Entry 5KH9 (X-ray diffraction, 1.07 A resolution); this record covers chain A.

# Chain A
Name: Histone deacetylase 6
Source organism: Homo sapiens
Notes: EC 3.5.1.98
UniProt: Q9UBN7 (HDAC6_HUMAN); residue numbers follow UniProt; this construct covers 1109-1213
Sequence (107 residues; row label = number of the first residue in the row):
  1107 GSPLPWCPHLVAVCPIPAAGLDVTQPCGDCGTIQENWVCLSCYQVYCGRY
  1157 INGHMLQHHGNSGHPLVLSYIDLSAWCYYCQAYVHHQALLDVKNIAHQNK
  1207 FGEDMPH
Not modelled in the structure: 1107-1108, 1209-1213
Construct notes: expression tag (1107-1108)
Metal / ion sites: Zn2+ site 1: Cys-1113, His-1115, Cys-1183, Cys-1186; Zn2+ site 2: Cys-1133, Cys-1136, Cys-1153, His-1160; Zn2+ site 3: Cys-1145, His-1164, His-1170; Na+: Tyr-1156, Ile-1157
Ligand contacts: 6T5 (6-methyl-5-[(4-propan-2-ylphenyl)amino]-2H-1,2,4-triazin-3-one): Trp-1143, Arg-1155, Trp-1182, Tyr-1189

# Overview
Bound to chain A: compound 6T5. The Zn2+ site 1 is built by Cys-1113, His-1115, Cys-1183 and Cys-1186. The
Zn2+ site 2 is built by Cys-1133, Cys-1136, Cys-1153 and His-1160.
Chain A is Histone deacetylase 6 (Homo sapiens); the structure, Crystal structure of a low occupancy fragment
candidate (5-[(4-Isopropylphenyl)amino]-6-methyl-1,2,4-triazin-3(2H)-one) bound in the ubiquitin binding
pocket of ..., was determined by X-ray diffraction (same publication as 5WPB, 5B8D, 5KH3 and 5KH7).
